3WXR - chains O and U of the 28 polymer chains in the assembly; structure by X-ray diffraction, 3.15 A resolution.

[Chain O]
Name: Proteasome subunit alpha type-1
Source organism: Saccharomyces cerevisiae S288c
Notes: EC 3.4.25.1
UniProt: P21243 (PSA1_YEAST); residue numbers follow UniProt; this construct covers 1-252
Amino-acid sequence (252 residues; each row starts with the number of its first residue):
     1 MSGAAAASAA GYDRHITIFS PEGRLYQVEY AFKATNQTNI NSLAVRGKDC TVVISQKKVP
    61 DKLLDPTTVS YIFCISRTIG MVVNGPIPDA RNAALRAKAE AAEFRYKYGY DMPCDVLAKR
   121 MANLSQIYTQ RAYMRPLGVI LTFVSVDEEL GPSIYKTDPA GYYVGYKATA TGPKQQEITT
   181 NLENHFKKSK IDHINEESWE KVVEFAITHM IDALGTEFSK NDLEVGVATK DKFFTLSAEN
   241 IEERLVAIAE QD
Not modelled in the structure: 1-9

[Chain U]
Name: Probable proteasome subunit alpha type-7
Source organism: Saccharomyces cerevisiae S288c
Notes: EC 3.4.25.1
UniProt: P21242 (PSA7_YEAST); residues 12-287 here correspond to UniProt positions 13-288 (UniProt number = residue number + 1)
Amino-acid sequence (277 residues; numbered 11 to 287; the number before each row is that of its first residue):
    11 MSVFSPDGRN FQVEYAVKAV ENGTTSIGIK CNDGVVFAVE KLITSKLLVP QKNVKIQVVD
    71 RHIGCVYSGL IPDGRHLVNR GREEAASFKK LYKTPIPIPA FADRLGQYVQ AHTLYNSVRP
   131 FGVSTIFGGV DKNGAHLYML EPSGSYWGYK GAATGKGRQS AKAELEKLVD HHPEGLSARE
   191 AVKQAAKIIY LAHEDNKEKD FELEISWCSL SETNGLHKFV KGDLLQEAID FAQKEINGDD
   251 DEDEDDSDNV MSSDDENAPV ATNANATTDQ EGDIHLE
Not modelled in the structure: 248-287
Differences from the reference sequence: expression tag (11)

[How chain O and chain U interact]
Contacting residue pairs (65):
  H15(O) - V13(U)
  Q27(O) - S12(U)
  Q27(O) - V13(U)
  Q27(O) - F14(U)  hydrogen bond (side chain-backbone)
  Y30(O) - F14(U)
  Y30(O) - S15(U)
  Y30(O) - P16(U)  hydrophobic
  Y30(O) - G18(U)
  A31(O) - F14(U)  hydrophobic
  K33(O) - P16(U)
  K33(O) - G18(U)
  A34(O) - F14(U)  hydrophobic
  A34(O) - G18(U)
  Q37(O) - R19(U)
  D61(O) - E176(U)
  K62(O) - K160(U)
  K62(O) - E176(U)
  K62(O) - V179(U)
  L63(O) - Y159(U)
  L63(O) - K160(U)  hydrogen bond (backbone-backbone)
  L63(O) - G161(U)
  L63(O) - K172(U)
  L63(O) - L175(U)  hydrophobic
  L63(O) - E176(U)
  L64(O) - W157(U)  hydrophobic
  L64(O) - G158(U)
  L64(O) - Y159(U)  hydrophobic
  D65(O) - K40(U)  salt bridge
  D65(O) - G158(U)  hydrogen bond (backbone-backbone)
  D65(O) - Y159(U)
  P66(O) - K160(U)
  T68(O) - W157(U)
  T68(O) - G158(U)  hydrogen bond (side chain-backbone)
  V69(O) - W157(U)  hydrophobic
  S70(O) - W157(U)
  Y71(O) - W157(U)
  I87(O) - S155(U)
  I87(O) - W157(U)  hydrophobic
  P88(O) - Q120(U)
  P88(O) - S153(U)
  P88(O) - G154(U)
  P88(O) - S155(U)
  D89(O) - Q120(U)
  R91(O) - D113(U)
  R91(O) - Q117(U)  hydrogen bond (backbone-side chain)
  R91(O) - Y156(U)  hydrogen bond (side chain-backbone)
  R91(O) - W157(U)
  N92(O) - Q117(U)
  N92(O) - Q120(U)  hydrogen bond
  N92(O) - L124(U)
  L95(O) - Q117(U)
  Y133(O) - S12(U)
  Y133(O) - L124(U)
  Y133(O) - Y125(U)
  Y133(O) - N126(U)
  M134(O) - L124(U)
  M134(O) - Y125(U)
  R135(O) - S12(U)
  R135(O) - F14(U)
  R135(O) - Q120(U)
  R135(O) - T123(U)  hydrogen bond
  R135(O) - L124(U)  hydrogen bond (backbone-backbone)
  P136(O) - F14(U)
  L137(O) - L124(U)  hydrophobic
  G138(O) - F14(U)
Also at the interface, not in a pair above, chain O (31 interface residues in all): I16, A132
Also at the interface, not in a pair above, chain U (32 interface residues in all): D17, N20, Y148, D180

[In short]
The interface between chain O and chain U involves 31 residues on one side and 32 on the other, with 9
hydrogen bonds and 1 salt bridge. Polar pairs include D65(O)-K40(U), Q27(O)-F14(U) and T68(O)-G158(U).
Chain O is Proteasome subunit alpha type-1 and chain U is Probable proteasome subunit alpha type-7, both from
Saccharomyces cerevisiae S288c; the structure, Yeast 20S proteasome with a mutation of alpha7 subunit, was
determined by X-ray diffraction.
